PDB entry 9KTI | electron microscopy, 2.59 A resolution | chains B and C of the 10 polymer chains in the assembly

== Chain B (and C) ==
Protein: 2,3-dihydroxyphenylpropionate/2,3-dihydroxicinnamic acid 1,2-dioxygenase
Organism: Escherichia coli K-12
Notes: EC 1.13.11.16; chain C of this document is another copy of the same molecule, construct and numbering; everything in this record applies to it too
UniProt: P0ABR9 (MHPB_ECOLI); residue numbers follow UniProt; this construct covers 1-314
Sequence (314 residues; each row starts with the number of its first residue):
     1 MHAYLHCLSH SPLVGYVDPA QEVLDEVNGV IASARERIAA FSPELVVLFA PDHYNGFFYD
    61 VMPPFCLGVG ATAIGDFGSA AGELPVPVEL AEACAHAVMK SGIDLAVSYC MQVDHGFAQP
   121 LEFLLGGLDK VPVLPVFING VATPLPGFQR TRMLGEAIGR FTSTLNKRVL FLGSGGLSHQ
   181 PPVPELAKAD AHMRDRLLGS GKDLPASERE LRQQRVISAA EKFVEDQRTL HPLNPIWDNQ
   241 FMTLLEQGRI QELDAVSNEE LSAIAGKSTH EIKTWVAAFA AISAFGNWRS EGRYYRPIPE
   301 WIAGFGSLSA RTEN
Swiss-Prot annotation at these positions:
  - active site: His115 (Proton donor), His179 (Proton acceptor)
  - mutagenesis: Asp114 (D114A: Complete loss of extradiol cleavage activity; D114N: Low level of catalytic activity, 600-fold lower than the wild-type enzyme. More than 8000-fold decrease in affinity), His115 (H115A: Complete loss of extradiol cleavage activity; H115Q: Complete loss of activity; H115Y: Complete loss of activity), His179 (H179A: Complete loss of activity; H179Q: Complete loss of activity; H179Y: Complete loss of activity), Pro181 (P181A: More than 2-fold decrease in catalytic activity and 100-fold decrease in affinity; P181H: More than 60-fold decrease in catalytic activity and affinity)
Metal / ion sites: Fe2+ near Glu271 (its only coordinating residue here)
Ligand contacts: A1EG2 (3-[2,3-bis(oxidanyl)phenyl]propanoic acid): His10, Pro12, His53, Asn55, Asp76, Phe77, His115, His179, Pro181, Arg212, Val216, Ile302

== Chain B / chain C interface ==
Pairs across the interface - 14 pairs, chain B then chain C:
  Ile236(B) with Glu89(C); Leu90(C)
  Gln240(B) with Phe161(C); Thr164(C), hydrogen bond
  Thr243(B) with Thr164(C)
  Gln247(B) with Met1(C); Ser163(C)
  Arg249(B) with Ser163(C); Thr164(C)
  Ala255(B) with Lys100(C), hydrogen bond (backbone-side chain)
  Val256(B) with Lys100(C)
  Glu260(B) with His96(C), salt bridge; Lys100(C), salt bridge
  Arg293(B) with Asn166(C)
Other interface residues (no listed pair), chain B (12 interface residues in all): Asn239, Leu244, Ile264
Other interface residues (no listed pair), chain C (11 interface residues in all): Arg160, Leu165

== Overview ==
12 residues of chain B and 11 residues of chain C are in contact, with 2 hydrogen bonds and 2 salt bridges.
Polar pairs include Glu260(B)-His96(C), Glu260(B)-Lys100(C) and Gln240(B)-Thr164(C). Ligands of chain B:
compound A1EG2.
Chain B and chain C are both 2,3-dihydroxyphenylpropionate/2,3-dihydroxicinnamic acid 1,2-dioxygenase
(Escherichia coli K-12); the structure, CryoEM structure of a 2,3-hydroxycinnamic acid 1,2-dioxygenase MhpB in
substrate bound form, was determined by electron microscopy, deposited together with 8K04.
